PDB entry 5X6M | X-ray diffraction, 3.20 A resolution | chains E and H of the 8 polymer chains in the assembly

[Chain E]
Name: Mothers against decapentaplegic homolog 5
Organism: Mus musculus
Notes: fragment: MH1 domain
UniProtKB: P97454 (SMAD5_MOUSE); residue numbers follow UniProt; this construct covers 1-143
Amino-acid sequence (150 residues; row label = number of the first residue in the row):
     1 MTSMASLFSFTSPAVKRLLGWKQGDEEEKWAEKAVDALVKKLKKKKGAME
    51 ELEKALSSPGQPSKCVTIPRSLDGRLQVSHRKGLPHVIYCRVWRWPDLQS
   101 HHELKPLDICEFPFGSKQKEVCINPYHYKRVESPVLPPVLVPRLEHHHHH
Unresolved in the structure: 1-12, 134-150
Differences from the reference sequence: expression tag (144-150)
Bound ions: Zn2+: Cys65, Cys110, Cys122, His127
Curated features (UniProtKB/Swiss-Prot):
  - binding site (Zn(2+)): Cys65, Cys110, Cys122, His127
  - modified residue: Thr2 (N-acetylthreonine)
  - mutagenesis: His80 (H80A: Exhibits impaired binding affinity to GC-BRE DNA sequence)
What the authors report for this chain:
  - binding site for the 22-nt DNA strand: Arg75, Gln77
  - binding site for the 22-nt DNA strand: Ser71, Leu72, Gln77, Ser79
  - binding site for the 22-nt DNA strand: His101, His102
  - binding site for the 22-nt DNA strand (chain H): Gln77
  - mutagenesis - H80A: unchanged binding to palindromic SBE DNA

[Chain H]
Molecule: 22-nt DNA strand
Sequence (22 nucleotides; row label = number of the first residue in the row):
     1 TTATAGACTGCCGGCAGTCTGA

[Chain E / chain H interface]
Contacting residue pairs (14):
  Lys41(E) - DT9(H)  salt bridge to the phosphate
  Ser71(E) - DG10(H)  phosphate contact
  Leu72(E) - DG10(H)  hydrogen bond to the phosphate
  Leu72(E) - DC11(H)  phosphate contact
  Asp73(E) - DC11(H)  base contact
  Arg75(E) - DC11(H)  base contact
  Leu76(E) - DT9(H)  phosphate contact
  Gln77(E) - DC8(H)  phosphate contact
  Gln77(E) - DT9(H)  hydrogen bond to the phosphate
  Val78(E) - DC8(H)  phosphate contact
  Ser79(E) - DC8(H)  hydrogen bond to the phosphate
  Lys82(E) - DT9(H)  base contact
  Lys82(E) - DG10(H)  hydrogen bond to the base
  Lys82(E) - DC11(H)  base contact
Also at the interface, not in a pair above, chain E (12 interface residues in all): Ala37, His80

[In short]
Chain E and chain H form an interface of 12 and 4 residues respectively; the contacts include 4 hydrogen bonds
and 1 salt bridge. Among the polar pairs are Lys82(E)-DG10(H), Leu72(E)-DG10(H) and Gln77(E)-DT9(H). From the
paper: a binding site for the 22-nt DNA strand at Arg75(E), Gln77(E) and Ser71(E) among others; H80A of chain
E leaves binding to palindromic SBE DNA unchanged.
Here chain E is Mothers against decapentaplegic homolog 5 (Mus musculus) and chain H is a 22-nt DNA strand.
Entry 5X6M (Crystal Structure of SMAD5-MH1 in complex with a composite DNA sequence) was determined by X-ray
diffraction (same publication as 5X6G and 5X6H).
